Entry 2XS1 (X-ray diffraction, 2.30 A resolution); this record covers chains A and B.

== Chain A ==
Molecule: Programmed cell death 6-interacting protein
Organism: Homo sapiens
Notes: fragment: bro1-v domains, residues 1-698
UniProtKB: Q8WUM4 (PDC6I_HUMAN); residue numbers follow UniProt; this construct covers 1-698
Sequence (704 residues; each row starts with the number of its first residue; numbers below 1 keep their minus sign (Gly-5 is residue -5)):
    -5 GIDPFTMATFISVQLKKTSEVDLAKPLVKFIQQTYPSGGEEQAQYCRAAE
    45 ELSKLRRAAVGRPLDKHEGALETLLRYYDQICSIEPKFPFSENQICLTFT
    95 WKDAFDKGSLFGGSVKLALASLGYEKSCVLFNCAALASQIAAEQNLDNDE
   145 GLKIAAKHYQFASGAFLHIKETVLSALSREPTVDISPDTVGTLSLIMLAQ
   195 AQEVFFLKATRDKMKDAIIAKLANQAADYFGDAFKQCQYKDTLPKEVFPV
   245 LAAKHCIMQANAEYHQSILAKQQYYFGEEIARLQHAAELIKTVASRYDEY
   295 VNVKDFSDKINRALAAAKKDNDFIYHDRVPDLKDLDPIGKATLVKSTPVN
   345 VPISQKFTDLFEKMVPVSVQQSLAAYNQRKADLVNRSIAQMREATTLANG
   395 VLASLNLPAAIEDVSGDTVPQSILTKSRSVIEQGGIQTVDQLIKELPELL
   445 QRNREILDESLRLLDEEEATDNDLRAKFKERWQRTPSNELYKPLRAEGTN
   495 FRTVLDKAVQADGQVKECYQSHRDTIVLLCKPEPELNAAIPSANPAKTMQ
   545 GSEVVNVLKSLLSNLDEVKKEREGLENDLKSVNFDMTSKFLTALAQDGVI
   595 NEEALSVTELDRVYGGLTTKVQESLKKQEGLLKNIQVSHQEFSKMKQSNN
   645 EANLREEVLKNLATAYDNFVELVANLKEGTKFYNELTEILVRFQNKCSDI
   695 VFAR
Unresolved in the structure: -5 to 1
Differences from the reference sequence: expression tag (-5 to 0); engineered mutation Tyr268 (Lys in Q8WUM4), Tyr269 (Lys in Q8WUM4)

== Chain B ==
Molecule: Gag polyprotein
UniProtKB: Q76V78 (Q76V78_SIVCZ); residues 40-59 here correspond to UniProt positions 483-502 (UniProt number = residue number + 443)
Sequence (20 residues; row label = number of the first residue in the row):
    40 SREKPYKEVTEDLLHLNSLF
Unresolved in the structure: 40-41, 57-59

== How chain A and chain B interact ==
Contacting residue pairs - 25 pairs, chain A then chain B:
  Leu440(A) - Tyr45(B)
  Val498(A) - Val48(B)
  Lys501(A) - Glu47(B)
  Lys501(A) - Val48(B)
  Lys501(A) - Asp51(B)
  Ala502(A) - Val48(B)
  Ala505(A) - Pro44(B)
  Ala505(A) - Tyr45(B)  hydrophobic
  Asp506(A) - Tyr45(B)  hydrogen bond
  Val509(A) - Pro44(B)  hydrophobic
  Val509(A) - Tyr45(B)  hydrophobic
  Asn669(A) - Lys43(B)
  Asn669(A) - Pro44(B)
  Asn669(A) - Tyr45(B)
  Glu672(A) - Lys43(B)
  Glu672(A) - Tyr45(B)
  Glu672(A) - Lys46(B)  hydrogen bond (side chain-backbone)
  Glu672(A) - Thr49(B)
  Gly673(A) - Tyr45(B)
  Phe676(A) - Val48(B)  hydrophobic
  Phe676(A) - Leu52(B)  hydrophobic
  Glu679(A) - Leu52(B)
  Leu680(A) - Leu52(B)
  Ile683(A) - Asn56(B)
  Arg686(A) - Asn56(B)  hydrogen bond
Other interface residues (no listed pair), chain A (17 interface residues in all): Arg386, Phe495
Other interface residues (no listed pair), chain B (11 interface residues in all): Leu55
The authors on this interface:
  - residue pairs: Asp506(A)-Tyr45(B) (hydrogen bond)
  - interface residues, chain A: Asp506(A)

== In short ==
17 residues of chain A and 11 residues of chain B are in contact, with 3 hydrogen bonds. Polar pairs include
Asp506(A)-Tyr45(B), Glu672(A)-Lys46(B) and Arg686(A)-Asn56(B). The paper describes a hydrogen bond between
Asp506(A) and Tyr45(B). From the paper: the interface residue Asp506(A).
Here chain A is Programmed cell death 6-interacting protein (Homo sapiens) and chain B is Gag polyprotein.
Entry 2XS1 (Crystal Structure of ALIX in complex with the SIVmac239 PYKEVTEDL Late Domain) was determined by
X-ray diffraction (same publication as 2XS8).
